6B3J - chains R and P of the 6 polymer chains in the assembly; structure by electron microscopy, 3.30 A resolution.

== Chain R ==
Name: Glucagon-like peptide 1 receptor
Organism: Homo sapiens
UniProtKB: P43220 (GLP1R_HUMAN); residue numbers follow UniProt; this construct covers 24-463
Chain sequence (491 residues; row label = number of the first residue in the row; numbers below 1 keep their minus sign (Met-8 is residue -8)):
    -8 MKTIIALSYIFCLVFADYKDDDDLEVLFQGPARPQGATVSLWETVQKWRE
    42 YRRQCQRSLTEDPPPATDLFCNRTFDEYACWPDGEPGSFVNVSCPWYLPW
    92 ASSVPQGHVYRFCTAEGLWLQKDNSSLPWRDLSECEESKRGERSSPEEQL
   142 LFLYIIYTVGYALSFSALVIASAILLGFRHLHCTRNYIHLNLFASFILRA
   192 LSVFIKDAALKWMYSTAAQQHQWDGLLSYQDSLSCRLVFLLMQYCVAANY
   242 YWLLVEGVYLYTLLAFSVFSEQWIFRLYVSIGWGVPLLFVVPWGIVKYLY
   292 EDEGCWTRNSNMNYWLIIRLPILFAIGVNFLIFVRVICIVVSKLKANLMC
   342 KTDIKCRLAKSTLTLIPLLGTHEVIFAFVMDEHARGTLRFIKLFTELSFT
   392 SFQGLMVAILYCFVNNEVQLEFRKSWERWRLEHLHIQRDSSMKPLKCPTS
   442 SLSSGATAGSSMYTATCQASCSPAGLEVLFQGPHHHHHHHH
Disordered / not traced: -8 to 29, 129-136, 338-343, 424-482
Cystine bridges: Cys46-Cys71, Cys62-Cys104, Cys85-Cys126, Cys226-Cys296
Sequence notes: initiating methionine (-8); expression tag (-7 to 23, 464-482); variant Phe260 (Leu in P43220)
Reported in the primary citation:
  - mutagenesis - D372A, E373A, L379A: decreased binding to GLP-1
  - mutagenesis - D372A, E373A, L379A: unchanged signaling with Exendin-P5 (chain P)
  - mutagenesis - L388A: decreased signaling in response to GLP-1
  - conformationally variable residues (order/disorder transition, side-chain flip): Leu141, Tyr145, Tyr148, Ala337 to Thr343
  - mutagenesis - L141A, Y145A, Y148A, R299A, N300A, R380A: decreased signaling with Exendin-P5 (chain P)
  - mutagenesis - R310A: abolished signaling with Exendin-P5 (chain P)
  - contacts within the chain: Asn300-Trp306

== Chain P ==
Name: Exendin-P5
Chain sequence (40 residues; each row starts with the number of its first residue):
     1 ELVDNAVGGDLSKQMEEEAVRLFIEWLKNGGPSSGAPPPS
Disordered / not traced: 34-40

== How chain R and chain P interact ==
Contacting residue pairs - 48 pairs, chain R then chain P:
  Val30(R) - Glu16(P)
  Ser31(R) - Glu16(P)
  Leu32(R) - Glu16(P)  hydrogen bond (backbone-side chain)
  Leu32(R) - Val20(P)
  Trp39(R) - Leu27(P)  hydrophobic
  Glu68(R) - Gly31(P)
  Glu68(R) - Pro32(P)
  Tyr69(R) - Lys28(P)
  Pro90(R) - Val20(P)  hydrophobic
  Pro90(R) - Ile24(P)
  Trp91(R) - Arg21(P)
  Trp91(R) - Ile24(P)  hydrophobic
  Arg121(R) - Lys28(P)  hydrogen bond (side chain-backbone)
  Leu123(R) - Lys28(P)
  Pro137(R) - Gln14(P)  hydrogen bond (backbone-side chain)
  Glu138(R) - Gln14(P)  hydrogen bond
  Leu141(R) - Asp10(P)
  Leu141(R) - Leu11(P)
  Leu141(R) - Gln14(P)
  Tyr152(R) - Asp4(P)
  Val194(R) - Asp4(P)
  Leu201(R) - Ser12(P)
  Leu201(R) - Met15(P)
  Lys202(R) - Met15(P)
  Tyr205(R) - Met15(P)  hydrophobic
  Tyr205(R) - Glu16(P)
  Tyr205(R) - Ala19(P)  hydrophobic
  Ser206(R) - Met15(P)
  His212(R) - Trp26(P)
  Trp214(R) - Phe23(P)
  Trp214(R) - Trp26(P)  hydrophobic
  Met233(R) - Asp4(P)
  Gln234(R) - Leu2(P)
  Gln234(R) - Asn5(P)  hydrogen bond
  Val237(R) - Leu2(P)  hydrophobic
  Thr298(R) - Ser12(P)
  Arg299(R) - Lys13(P)
  Arg299(R) - Glu16(P)  salt bridge
  Trp306(R) - Asn5(P)  hydrogen bond
  Arg310(R) - Glu1(P)  salt bridge
  Ile313(R) - Leu2(P)  hydrophobic
  Leu314(R) - Glu1(P)
  Ala368(R) - Glu1(P)
  Arg380(R) - Asp10(P)  salt bridge
  Leu384(R) - Val7(P)  hydrophobic
  Glu387(R) - Val3(P)
  Leu388(R) - Val3(P)
  Leu388(R) - Val7(P)  hydrophobic
Interface residues without a listed pair, chain R (47 interface residues in all): Thr35, Val36, Asp67, Tyr88, Leu89, Tyr148, Lys197, Ala209, Gln210, Tyr241, Glu364, Thr391
Interface residues without a listed pair, chain P (28 interface residues in all): Gly8, Gly9, Glu17, Leu22, Asn29
From the paper, about this interface:
  - specific contacts: Gln234(R)-Asn5(P) (hydrogen bond), Arg299(R)-Glu16(P) (salt bridge), Trp306(R)-Asn5(P) (hydrogen bond), Arg310(R)-Glu1(P), Arg380(R)-Asp10(P) (salt bridge)

== In short ==
47 residues of chain R and 28 residues of chain P are in contact; the contacts include 6 hydrogen bonds and 3
salt bridges. Polar pairs include Arg299(R)-Glu16(P), Arg310(R)-Glu1(P) and Arg380(R)-Asp10(P). The paper
describes hydrogen bonds between Gln234(R) and Asn5(P) and Trp306(R) and Asn5(P); salt bridges between
Arg299(R) and Glu16(P) and Arg380(R) and Asp10(P); a contact between Arg310(R) and Glu1(P). From the paper:
L141A, Y145A and Y148A of chain R, among others, reduce signaling with Exendin-P5 (chain P); conformational
variability at Leu141(R), Tyr145(R) and Tyr148(R) among others; 11 substitutions were tested in all.
Chain R is Glucagon-like peptide 1 receptor (Homo sapiens) and chain P is Exendin-P5; the structure, 3.3
angstrom phase-plate cryo-EM structure of a biased agonist-bound human GLP-1 receptor-Gs complex, was
determined by electron microscopy.
